9C7D - chains L and B of the 3 polymer chains in the assembly; structure by X-ray diffraction, 1.99 A resolution.

== Chain L ==
Molecule: Monoclonal antibody MAD22-38 Fab Light Chain
Organism: Homo sapiens
Notes: antibody fragment or engineered binder
Chain sequence (213 residues; each row starts with the number of its first residue):
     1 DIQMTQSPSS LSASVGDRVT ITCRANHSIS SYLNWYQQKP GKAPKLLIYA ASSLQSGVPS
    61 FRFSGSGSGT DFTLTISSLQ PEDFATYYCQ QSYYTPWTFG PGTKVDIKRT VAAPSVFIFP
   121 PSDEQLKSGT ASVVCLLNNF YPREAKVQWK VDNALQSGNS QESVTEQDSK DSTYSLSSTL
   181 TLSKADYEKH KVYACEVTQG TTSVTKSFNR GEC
Disordered / not traced: 213
Disulfides: Cys23-Cys89, Cys135-Cys195
Glycans and other covalent adducts: glycan linked to Asn26

== Chain B ==
Molecule: Circumsporozoite protein
Reference sequence: Q7K740 (CSP_PLAF7); numbering as in UniProt (aligned over 96-113)
Chain sequence (18 residues; each row starts with the number of its first residue):
    96 EPADGNPDPN ANPNVDPN
Disordered / not traced: 104-113
Modified residues: Glu96 (pyroglutamic acid; PCA)
What the authors report for this chain:
  - mutagenesis - G100A: decreased binding to MAD22-38
  - mutagenesis - P97A, A98V, D99A: decreased binding to MAD21-101

== Chain L / chain B interface ==
Pairs across the interface (10):
  Tyr32(L) - Asp99(B)  hydrogen bond
  Tyr93(L) - Ala98(B)
  Tyr93(L) - Asp99(B)
  Tyr93(L) - Gly100(B)  hydrogen bond (backbone-backbone)
  Tyr94(L) - Gly100(B)
  Tyr94(L) - Asn101(B)
  Thr95(L) - Ala98(B)
  Thr95(L) - Asn101(B)  hydrogen bond (backbone-side chain)
  Trp97(L) - Glu96(B)
  Trp97(L) - Ala98(B)  hydrophobic
The authors on this interface:
  - epitope / paratope residues, chain L: Trp97(L)

== In short ==
Chain L and chain B each contribute 5 residues to their interface; the contacts include 3 hydrogen bonds.
Polar contacts include Tyr32(L)-Asp99(B), Thr95(L)-Asn101(B) and Tyr93(L)-Gly100(B). From the paper: P97A,
A98V and D99A of chain B reduce binding to MAD21-101; the epitope/paratope residue Trp97(L).
Here chain L is Monoclonal antibody MAD22-38 Fab Light Chain (Homo sapiens) and chain B is Circumsporozoite
protein. Entry 9C7D (Human monoclonal antibody MAD22-38 bound to the N-terminus of cleaved circumsporozoite
protein) was determined by X-ray diffraction together with 9C79 from the same study.
